PDB entry 9EV2 | electron microscopy, 3.80 A resolution | chains S1 and T1 of the 108 polymer chains in the assembly

# Chain S1
Name: Tail sheath protein
From: Klebsiella phage KP1
UniProt: A0A2K9V5S7 (A0A2K9V5S7_9CAUD); residues 1-656 here = UniProt positions 1-656
Sequence (656 residues; each row starts with the number of its first residue):
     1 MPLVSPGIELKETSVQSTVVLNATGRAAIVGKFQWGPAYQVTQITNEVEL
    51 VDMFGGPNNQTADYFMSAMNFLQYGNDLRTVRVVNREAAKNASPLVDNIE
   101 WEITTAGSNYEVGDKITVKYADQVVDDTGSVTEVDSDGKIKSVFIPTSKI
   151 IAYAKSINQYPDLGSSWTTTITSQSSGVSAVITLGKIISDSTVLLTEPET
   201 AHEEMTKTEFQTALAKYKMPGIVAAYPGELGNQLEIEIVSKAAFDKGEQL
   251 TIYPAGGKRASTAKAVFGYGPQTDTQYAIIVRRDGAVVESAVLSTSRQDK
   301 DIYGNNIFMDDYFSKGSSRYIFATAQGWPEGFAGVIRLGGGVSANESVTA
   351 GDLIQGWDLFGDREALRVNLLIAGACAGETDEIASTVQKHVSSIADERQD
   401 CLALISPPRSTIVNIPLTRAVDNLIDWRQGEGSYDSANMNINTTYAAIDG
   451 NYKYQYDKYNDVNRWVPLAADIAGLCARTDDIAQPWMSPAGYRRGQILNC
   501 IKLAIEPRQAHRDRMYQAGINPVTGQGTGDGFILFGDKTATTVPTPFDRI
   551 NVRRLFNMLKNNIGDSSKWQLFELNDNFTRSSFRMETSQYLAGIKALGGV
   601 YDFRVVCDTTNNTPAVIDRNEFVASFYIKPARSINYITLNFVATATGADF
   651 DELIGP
Not modelled in the structure: 1
Sequence notes: conflict Ile482 (Val in A0A2K9V5S7)

# Chain T1
Name: Tail tube protein
From: Klebsiella phage KP1
UniProt: A0A2K9V5T6 (A0A2K9V5T6_9CAUD); residues 1-163 here = UniProt positions 1-163
Sequence (163 residues; numbered 1 to 163; the number before each row is that of its first residue):
     1 MELTDITRAFESGDFARPNLFEVEIPYLGRNFSFKCKAAPMPAGIVEKVP
    51 VGYMNRKINVAGDRTYDDWTVTIYNDDKHEVRKAIIAWQAQAHAQGNDIS
   101 GMTPADYKKVATVRQFSRDGKTITNEHTITGLWPTNVGEVQMDWDSNNEV
   151 ETFETTFAIDWWE
Not modelled in the structure: 1

# How chain S1 and chain T1 interact
Pairs across the interface - 8 pairs, chain S1 then chain T1:
  Gln484(S1) with Glu11(T1), hydrogen bond
  Ala596(S1) with Thr4(T1); Thr7(T1); Arg8(T1), hydrogen bond (backbone-side chain)
  Leu597(S1) with Thr7(T1); Arg8(T1); Glu11(T1)
  Gly598(S1) with Arg8(T1)
Interface residues without a listed pair, chain S1 (5 interface residues in all): Ala592

# In short
The interface between chain S1 and chain T1 involves 5 residues on one side and 4 on the other; the contacts
include 2 hydrogen bonds. Polar contacts include Gln484(S1)-Glu11(T1) and Ala596(S1)-Arg8(T1).
Here chain S1 is Tail sheath protein and chain T1 is Tail tube protein, both from Klebsiella phage KP1. Entry
9EV2 (Tail tube and extended tail sheath tube of Klebsiella phage KP1 variant vB_Kpn_Lilla1) was determined by
electron microscopy.
